8KEA - chains A and q of the 45 polymer chains in the assembly; structure by electron microscopy, 3.44 A resolution.

Chain A:
Molecule: hub
Organism: unclassified Caudoviricetes
Amino-acid sequence (899 residues; each row starts with the number of its first residue):
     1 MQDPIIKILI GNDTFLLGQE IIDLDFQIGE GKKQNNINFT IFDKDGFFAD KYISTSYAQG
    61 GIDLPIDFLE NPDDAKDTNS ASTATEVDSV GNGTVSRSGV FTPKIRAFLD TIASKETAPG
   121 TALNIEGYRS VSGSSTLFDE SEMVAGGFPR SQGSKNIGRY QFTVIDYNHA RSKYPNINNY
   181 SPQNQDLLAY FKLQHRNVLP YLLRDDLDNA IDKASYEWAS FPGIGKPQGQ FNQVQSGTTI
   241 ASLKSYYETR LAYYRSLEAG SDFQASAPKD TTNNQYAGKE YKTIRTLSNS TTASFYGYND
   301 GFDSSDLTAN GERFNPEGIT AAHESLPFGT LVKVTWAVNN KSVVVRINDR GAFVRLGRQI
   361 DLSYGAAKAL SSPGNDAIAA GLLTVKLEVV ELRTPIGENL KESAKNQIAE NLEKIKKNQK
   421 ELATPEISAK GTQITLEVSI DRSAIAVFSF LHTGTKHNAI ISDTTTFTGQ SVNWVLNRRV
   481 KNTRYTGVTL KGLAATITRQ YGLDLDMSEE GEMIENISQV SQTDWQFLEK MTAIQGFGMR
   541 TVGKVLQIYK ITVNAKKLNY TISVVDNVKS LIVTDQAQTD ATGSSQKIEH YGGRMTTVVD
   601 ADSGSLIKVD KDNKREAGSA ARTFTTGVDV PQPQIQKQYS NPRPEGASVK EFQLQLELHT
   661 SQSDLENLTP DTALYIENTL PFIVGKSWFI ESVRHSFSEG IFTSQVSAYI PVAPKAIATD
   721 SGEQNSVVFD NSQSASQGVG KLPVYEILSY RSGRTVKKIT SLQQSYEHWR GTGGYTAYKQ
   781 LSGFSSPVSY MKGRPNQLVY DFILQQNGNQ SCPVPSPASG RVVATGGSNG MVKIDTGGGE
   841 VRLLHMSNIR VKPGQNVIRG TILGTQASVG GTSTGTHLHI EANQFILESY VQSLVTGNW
Disordered / not traced: 715-735

Chain q:
Molecule: wedge protein gp31
Organism: unclassified Caudoviricetes
Amino-acid sequence (390 residues; row label = number of the first residue in the row):
     1 MTTDLNAPQL VVDDYEQLII DSLVHTNVVS NGEFTDLDAS GFMRPFAGTM AYAGSELLYK
    61 ANLASIAAAK SFFKNVLGVP EDTGTKATTT LQFGLSASLS TDFIVPINFQ VSDLSGTLRF
   121 YTIGNLVIPA GATFGTIEAI AEDIGEKYNV SANFIDQYST PLTYLQYVTN IRPATNGRSG
   181 ETIDNLIERC AQIIRIRNPV SALDFEQLAE LTMGEGSRCK AIGLLGINKI VTDPQPGVVH
   241 LFLLDVNGNP ADPVTISTVG ATLQPRIMLG TRLLISPMEV LNIELELIAL SDSSKTFQQL
   301 ADDILEALKV FFNPANLTPG EPVLIEEVKF AIRSVGGLSI SYLQMNDNAI NIPMPNQWTI
   361 PRFSYIGFEL TDSEGTVYRD NVVTVTNPEE
Disordered / not traced: 1-4

How chain A and chain q interact:
Pairs across the interface (94):
  Asp-73(A) with Asn-125(q), hydrogen bond (backbone-side chain)
  Ala-75(A) with Ile-104(q); Asn-125(q)
  Asp-77(A) with Ile-104(q)
  Thr-78(A) with Thr-101(q); Asp-102(q), hydrogen bond
  Asn-79(A) with Ser-100(q); Thr-101(q), hydrogen bond; Asp-102(q); Ala-130(q)
  Ser-80(A) with Asp-102(q); Ala-130(q)
  Ala-81(A) with Ala-130(q)
  Ser-82(A) with Ala-130(q); Gly-131(q)
  Thr-83(A) with Ala-130(q), hydrogen bond (backbone-backbone); Gly-131(q); Ala-132(q)
  Ala-84(A) with Ser-98(q); Gly-131(q)
  Glu-410(A) with Ser-100(q), hydrogen bond
  Leu-412(A) with Tyr-164(q), hydrogen bond (backbone-side chain)
  Glu-413(A) with Leu-99(q); Ser-100(q), hydrogen bond (side chain-backbone); Thr-101(q); Tyr-164(q)
  Lys-416(A) with Thr-163(q); Tyr-164(q)
  Arg-484(A) with Pro-161(q)
  Tyr-485(A) with Ser-159(q)
  Thr-486(A) with Tyr-158(q); Ser-159(q), hydrogen bond (backbone-backbone); Pro-161(q)
  Val-488(A) with Gln-110(q); Ser-159(q)
  Thr-489(A) with Ser-115(q); Gly-116(q); Arg-119(q)
  Lys-491(A) with Arg-119(q)
  Gly-492(A) with Gln-110(q), hydrogen bond (backbone-side chain); Arg-119(q)
  Ala-495(A) with Tyr-121(q); Glu-142(q)
  Thr-496(A) with Gln-110(q)
  Arg-499(A) with Asn-108(q); Tyr-121(q); Glu-142(q), hydrogen bond (side chain-backbone)
  Glu-510(A) with Gly-116(q); Thr-117(q); Arg-119(q), salt bridge
  Met-513(A) with Leu-114(q); Ser-115(q)
  His-768(A) with Glu-390(q)
  Trp-769(A) with Glu-389(q), hydrogen bond (side chain-backbone); Glu-390(q), hydrogen bond (side chain-backbone)
  Thr-772(A) with Ser-364(q); Tyr-365(q); Val-383(q); Asn-387(q)
  Tyr-775(A) with Tyr-365(q), hydrophobic; Asn-381(q); Val-383(q), hydrophobic; Glu-390(q), hydrogen bond (side chain-backbone)
  Met-791(A) with Asn-381(q)
  Gly-793(A) with Arg-379(q)
  Arg-794(A) with Arg-379(q), hydrogen bond (side chain-backbone); Asp-380(q); Asn-381(q)
  Asp-801(A) with Glu-390(q)
  Gly-827(A) with Ser-151(q)
  Ser-828(A) with Val-383(q); Val-385(q); Thr-386(q)
  Asn-829(A) with Val-385(q), hydrogen bond (side chain-backbone); Thr-386(q); Asn-387(q), hydrogen bond (side chain-backbone); Glu-390(q), hydrogen bond
  Arg-842(A) with Asp-380(q), salt bridge; Asn-381(q), hydrogen bond (side chain-backbone); Val-382(q)
  Leu-844(A) with Glu-390(q)
  His-845(A) with Asn-387(q), hydrogen bond (side chain-backbone); Pro-388(q); Glu-389(q); Glu-390(q), salt bridge
  Val-869(A) with Tyr-167(q)
  Gly-870(A) with Gln-92(q); Tyr-167(q)
  Thr-872(A) with Asn-153(q)
  Thr-876(A) with Pro-388(q), hydrogen bond (side chain-backbone)
  His-877(A) with Pro-388(q); Glu-389(q); Glu-390(q), hydrogen bond (side chain-backbone)
  His-879(A) with Glu-390(q), hydrogen bond (side chain-backbone)
Interface residues without a listed pair, chain A (55 interface residues in all): Pro-72, Lys-76, Lys-417, Gly-773, Lys-792, Ser-847, Arg-850, Lys-852, Ser-868
Interface residues without a listed pair, chain q (48 interface residues in all): Lys-86, Phe-103, Pro-129, Thr-160, Ile-171, Glu-284, Thr-384

In short:
55 residues of chain A and 48 residues of chain q are in contact, with 22 hydrogen bonds and 3 salt bridges.
Among the polar pairs are Glu-510(A)/Arg-119(q), Arg-842(A)/Asp-380(q) and His-845(A)/Glu-390(q).
Chain A is hub and chain q is wedge protein gp31, both from unclassified Caudoviricetes; the structure,
Cyanophage A-1(L) baseplate-initiators, was determined by electron microscopy together with 8KEC, 8KEE, 8KEF
and 8KEG from the same study.
